8RT8 - chains G and H of the 46 polymer chains in the assembly; structure by electron microscopy, 3.05 A resolution.

# Chain G
Molecule: TrwE protein
From: Escherichia coli
UniProt: O50337 (O50337_ECOLX); residues 1-395 here = UniProt positions 1-395
Amino-acid sequence (395 residues; numbered 1 to 395; the number before each row is that of its first residue):
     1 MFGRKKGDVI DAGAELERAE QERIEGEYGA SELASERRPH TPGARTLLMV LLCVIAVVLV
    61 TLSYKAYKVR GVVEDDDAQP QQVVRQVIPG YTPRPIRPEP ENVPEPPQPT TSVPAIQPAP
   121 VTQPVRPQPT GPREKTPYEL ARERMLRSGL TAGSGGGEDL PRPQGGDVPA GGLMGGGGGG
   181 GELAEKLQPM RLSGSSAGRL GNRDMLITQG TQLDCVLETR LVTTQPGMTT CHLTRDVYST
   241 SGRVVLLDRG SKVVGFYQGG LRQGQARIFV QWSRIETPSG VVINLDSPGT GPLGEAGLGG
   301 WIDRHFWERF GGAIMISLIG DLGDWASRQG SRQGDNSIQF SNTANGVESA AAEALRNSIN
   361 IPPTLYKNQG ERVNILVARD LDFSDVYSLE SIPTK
Unresolved in the structure: 1-134, 154-176, 332-348
Differences from the reference sequence: conflict D335 (Asn in O50337)
Disulfide bonds: C215-C231

# Chain H
Molecule: TrwF protein
From: Escherichia coli
UniProt: O50336 (O50336_ECOLX); numbering as in UniProt (aligned over 1-266)
Amino-acid sequence (266 residues; numbered 1 to 266; the number before each row is that of its first residue):
     1 MKKLAIVALL ASLHAVPALA LDVPSSSRYD HRIRYVTYNP ADVVQVDTVL GVATHIMLEE
    61 GEQYLTHAFG DSEAYAFARK GRHIFIKPQA ELANTNLIVV TDRRSYKFRL QMRNDRNGAM
   121 YELAFRYPDT QARQTREANA RAAVEAAFEQ RVGAYYNLKY MMSGDKDIAP VNAWDDGRFT
   181 YFKFSANADL PSIYFVDAEG NESLVPRTTV GSSNNIIAVH KVNPKWMIRL GNRALAIFNE
   241 AYDPNGVPND TGTASPAVRR VNKGGN
Unresolved in the structure: 1-20
Differences from the reference sequence: conflict D71 (Ile in O50336), S72 (Pro in O50336), E73 (Lys in O50336), A74 (Pro in O50336), Y75 (Met in O50336), A76 (Pro in O50336), F77 (Leu in O50336), A78 (Pro in O50336), R79 (Gly in O50336), K80 (Arg in O50336), G81 (Ala in O50336), R82 (Gly in O50336), H83 (Ile in O50336), I84 (Phe in O50336), F85 (Leu in O50336), I86 (Ser in O50336), K87 (Ser in O50336), P88 (Arg in O50336), Q89 (Thr in O50336)

# How chain G and chain H interact
Contacting residue pairs (31):
  V216(G) - L190(H)
  V216(G) - P191(H)
  V216(G) - S192(H)
  V216(G) - L230(H)  hydrophobic
  L217(G) - S192(H)
  L217(G) - Y194(H)  hydrogen bond (backbone-side chain)
  E218(G) - S192(H)
  E218(G) - Y194(H)  hydrogen bond (backbone-side chain)
  E218(G) - V205(H)
  H232(G) - R207(H)
  T234(G) - D189(H)  hydrogen bond
  T234(G) - L190(H)  hydrogen bond (backbone-backbone)
  R235(G) - D189(H)  salt bridge
  D248(G) - N214(H)
  R249(G) - S185(H)
  R249(G) - A186(H)  hydrogen bond (side chain-backbone)
  R249(G) - A188(H)  hydrogen bond (side chain-backbone)
  R249(G) - L190(H)
  R249(G) - N214(H)
  G250(G) - L190(H)
  G250(G) - T209(H)
  P278(G) - T209(H)
  P278(G) - N214(H)
  Q369(G) - Y194(H)
  Q369(G) - E202(H)  hydrogen bond
  G370(G) - Y194(H)  hydrogen bond (backbone-side chain)
  G370(G) - L230(H)
  G370(G) - G231(H)  hydrogen bond (backbone-backbone)
  E371(G) - G231(H)
  R372(G) - D189(H)  salt bridge
  R372(G) - L230(H)
Also at the interface, not in a pair above, chain G (16 interface residues in all): T219, L233
Also at the interface, not in a pair above, chain H (21 interface residues in all): F184, N187, S213, N215, R229, N232

# In short
The interface between chain G and chain H involves 16 residues on one side and 21 on the other; the contacts
include 9 hydrogen bonds and 2 salt bridges. Among the polar pairs are R235(G)-D189(H), R372(G)-D189(H) and
L217(G)-Y194(H).
Chain G is TrwE protein and chain H is TrwF protein, both from Escherichia coli; the structure, Conformation-C
of the full-length outer membrane core complex (TrwH/VirB7, TrwF/VirB9, TrwE/VirB10CTD) from the
fully-assembled R388 type ..., was determined by electron microscopy together with 8RT4, 8RT5, 8RT6, 8RT7,
8RT9, 8RTA, 8RTB and 8RTD from the same study.
